Entry 7UPX (electron microscopy, 3.20 A resolution); this record covers chains H and L of the 3 polymer chains in the assembly.

[Chain H]
Name: SP1-77 Fab heavy chain
Organism: Homo sapiens
Notes: antibody fragment or engineered binder
Amino-acid sequence (451 residues; numbered 1 to 440 plus 11 insertion-coded residues; the number before each row is that of its first residue; a row labelled like 82A-82C holds insertion residues (82A, then the next letters in order)):
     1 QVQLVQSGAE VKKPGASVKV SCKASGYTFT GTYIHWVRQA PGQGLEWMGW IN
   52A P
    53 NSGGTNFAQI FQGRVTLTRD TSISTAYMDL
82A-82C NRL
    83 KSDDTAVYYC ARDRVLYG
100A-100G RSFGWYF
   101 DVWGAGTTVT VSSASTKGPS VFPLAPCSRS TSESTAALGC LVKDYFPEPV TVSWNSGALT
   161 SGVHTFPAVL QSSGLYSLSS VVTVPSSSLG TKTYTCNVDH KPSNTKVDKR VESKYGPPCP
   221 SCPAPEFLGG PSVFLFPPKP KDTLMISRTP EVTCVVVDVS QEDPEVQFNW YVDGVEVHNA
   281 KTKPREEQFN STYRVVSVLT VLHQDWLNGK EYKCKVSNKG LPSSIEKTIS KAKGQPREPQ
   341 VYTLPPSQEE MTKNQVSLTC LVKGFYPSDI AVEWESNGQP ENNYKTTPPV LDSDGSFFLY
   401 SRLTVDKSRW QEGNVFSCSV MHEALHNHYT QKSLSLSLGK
Disordered / not traced: 215-440
Cystine bridges: Cys22-Cys92, Cys140-Cys196
What the authors report for this chain:
  - binding site for alpha-L-fucopyranose: Tyr99
  - binding site for N-acetylglucosamine: Tyr99

[Chain L]
Name: SP1-77 Fab light chain
Organism: Homo sapiens
Notes: antibody fragment or engineered binder
Amino-acid sequence (213 residues; each row starts with the number of its first residue; note: 1 number in that range is skipped by the numbering (no residue carries it; nothing is unmodelled there)):
     1 DIQMTQSPSS LSASVGDRVT ITCQASQDIS DYLNWYQQQP GKAPKLLIYD ASNLETGVPS
    61 RFSGSGSGTD FTFTISSLQP EDIGTYYCQQ YDNL
    96 PTFGGGTKLE IKRTVAAPSV FIFPPSDEQL KSGTASVVCL LNNFYPREAK VQWKVDNALQ
   156 SGNSQESVTE QDSKDSTYSL SSTLTLSKAD YEKHKVYACE VTHQGLSSPV TKSFNRGEC
Disordered / not traced: 214
Cystine bridges: Cys23-Cys88, Cys134-Cys194

[How chain H and chain L interact]
Pairs across the interface (69):
  Val37(H) with Phe98(L), hydrophobic
  Gln39(H) with Gln38(L), hydrogen bond; Tyr87(L)
  Gln43(H) with Tyr87(L)
  Gly44(H) with Tyr87(L)
  Leu45(H) with Pro44(L), hydrophobic; Tyr87(L), hydrophobic; Phe98(L), hydrophobic
  Trp47(H) with Leu94(L), hydrophobic; Pro96(L)
  Asn58(H) with Leu94(L)
  Tyr91(H) with Gln38(L), hydrogen bond; Ala43(L), hydrophobic
  Arg96(H) with Glu55(L), salt bridge
  Tyr99(H) with Tyr49(L)
  Arg100A(H) with Asp31(L), salt bridge; Tyr32(L); Asp50(L); Tyr91(L), hydrogen bond
  Phe100C(H) with Tyr32(L), hydrophobic; Tyr91(L)
  Gly100D(H) with Asn34(L); Tyr91(L)
  Trp100E(H) with Tyr91(L); Pro96(L)
  Tyr100F(H) with Asn34(L); Tyr36(L); Tyr49(L), hydrophobic; Asp50(L), hydrogen bond; Tyr91(L)
  Phe100G(H) with Tyr36(L), hydrogen bond (backbone-side chain); Leu46(L); Gln89(L); Phe98(L), hydrophobic
  Asp101(H) with Glu55(L)
  Trp103(H) with Ala43(L), hydrophobic; Pro44(L)
  Gly104(H) with Ala43(L)
  Phe122(H) with Ser121(L); Glu123(L); Gln124(L)
  Pro123(H) with Ser121(L); Glu123(L)
  Leu124(H) with Phe118(L), hydrophobic
  Ala125(H) with Phe118(L); Pro119(L)
  Pro126(H) with Ile117(L); Pro119(L)
  Cys127(H) with Glu213(L), hydrogen bond (side chain-backbone)
  Ser128(H) with Glu213(L)
  Thr135(H) with Phe116(L)
  Ala137(H) with Phe116(L), hydrophobic; Phe118(L)
  Leu141(H) with Gln124(L); Ser131(L)
  His164(H) with Asn137(L), hydrogen bond; Ser174(L), hydrogen bond
  Phe166(H) with Leu135(L), hydrophobic; Ser162(L); Thr164(L); Leu175(L); Ser176(L)
  Pro167(H) with Ser162(L); Val163(L)
  Val169(H) with Gln160(L); Ser162(L)
  Val181(H) with Leu135(L), hydrophobic
  Thr183(H) with Asn137(L)
  Lys209(H) with Glu123(L), salt bridge
Also at the interface, not in a pair above, chain H (46 interface residues in all): Glu46, Phe59, Gly100, Val121, Ala136, Leu138, Lys143, Leu170, Gln171, Ser179
Also at the interface, not in a pair above, chain L (40 interface residues in all): Lys42, Thr129, Val133, Asn138, Glu161

[Overview]
46 residues of chain H and 40 residues of chain L are in contact; the contacts include 8 hydrogen bonds and 3
salt bridges. Polar contacts include Arg96(H)-Glu55(L), Arg100A(H)-Asp31(L) and Lys209(H)-Glu123(L). The paper
reports a binding site for alpha-L-fucopyranose at Tyr99(H); a binding site for N-acetylglucosamine at
Tyr99(H).
Here chain H is SP1-77 Fab heavy chain and chain L is SP1-77 Fab light chain, both from Homo sapiens. Entry
7UPX (Three RBD-down state of SARS-CoV-2 D614G spike in complex with the SP1-77 neutralizing antibody Fab
fragment ...) was determined by electron microscopy, deposited together with 7UPW and 7UPY.
